PDB entry 8UA6 | electron microscopy, 3.90 A resolution | chains B and A of the 5 polymer chains in the assembly

[Chain B]
Molecule: S-phase kinase-associated protein 1
Source organism: Homo sapiens
Reference sequence: P63208 (SKP1_HUMAN), isoform P63208-2; residue numbers follow UniProt; this construct covers 1-160
Amino-acid sequence (160 residues; row label = number of the first residue in the row):
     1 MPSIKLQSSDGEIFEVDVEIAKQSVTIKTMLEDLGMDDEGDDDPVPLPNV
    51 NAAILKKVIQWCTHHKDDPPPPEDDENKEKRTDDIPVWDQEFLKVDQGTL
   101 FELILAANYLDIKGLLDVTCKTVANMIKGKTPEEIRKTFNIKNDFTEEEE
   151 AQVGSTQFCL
Disordered / not traced: 1, 72-76
Curated features (UniProtKB/Swiss-Prot):
  - modified residue: Thr131 (Phosphothreonine)
  - cross-link: Lys142 (Glycyl lysine isopeptide (Lys-Gly) (interchain with G-Cter in SUMO1))

[Chain A]
Molecule: Cullin-1
Source organism: Homo sapiens
Reference sequence: Q13616 (CUL1_HUMAN); numbering as in UniProt (aligned over 13-776)
Amino-acid sequence (764 residues; numbered 13 to 776; the number before each row is that of its first residue):
    13 KQIGLDQIWDDLRAGIQQVYTRQSMAKSRYMELYTHVYNYCTSVHQSNQA
    63 RGAGVPPSKSKKGQTPGGAQFVGLELYKRLKEFLKNYLTNLLKDGEDLMD
   113 ESVLKFYTQQWEDYRFSSKVLNGICAYLNRHWVRRECDEGRKGIYEIYSL
   163 ALVTWRDCLFRPLNKQVTNAVLKLIEKERNGETINTRLISGVVQSYVELG
   213 LNEDDAFAKGPTLTVYKESFESQFLADTERFYTRESTEFLQQNPVTEYMK
   263 KAEARLLEEQRRVQVYLHESTQDELARKCEQVLIEKHLEIFHTEFQNLLD
   313 ADKNEDLGRMYNLVSRIQDGLGELKKLLETHIHNQGLAAIEKCGEAALND
   363 PKMYVQTVLDVHKKYNALVMSAFNNDAGFVAALDKACGRFINNNAVTKMA
   413 QSSSKSPELLARYCDSLLKKSSKNPEEAELEDTLNQVMVVFKYIEDKDVF
   463 QKFYAKMLAKRLVHQNSASDDAEASMISKLKQACGFEYTSKLQRMFQDIG
   513 VSKDLNEQFKKHLTNSEPLDLDFSIQVLSSGSWPFQQSCTFALPSELERS
   563 YQRFTAFYASRHSGRKLTWLYQLSKGELVTNCFKNRYTLQASTFQMAILL
   613 QYNTEDAYTVQQLTDSTQIKMDILAQVLQILLKSKLLVLEDENANVDEVE
   663 LKPDTLIKLYLGYKNKKLRVNINVPMKTEQKQEQETTHKNIEEDRKLLIQ
   713 AAIVRIMKMRKVLKHQQLLGEVLTQLSSRFKPRVPVIKKCIDILIEKEYL
   763 ERVDGEKDTYSYLA
Disordered / not traced: 58-81, 221, 497-776
Curated features (UniProtKB/Swiss-Prot):
  - modified residue: Arg63 (Omega-N-methylarginine)
  - cross-link: Lys720 (Glycyl lysine isopeptide (Lys-Gly) (interchain with G-Cter in NEDD8))

[Chain B / chain A interface]
Contacting residue pairs - 25 pairs, chain B then chain A:
  Thr26(B) - Tyr46(A)
  Thr26(B) - Arg142(A)
  Met30(B) - Lys39(A)
  Met30(B) - Tyr42(A)  hydrophobic
  Met30(B) - Met43(A)  hydrophobic
  Asp33(B) - Phe128(A)
  Asp33(B) - Val132(A)
  Leu34(B) - Met37(A)
  Leu34(B) - Lys39(A)
  Leu34(B) - Tyr42(A)  hydrophobic
  Gly35(B) - Lys39(A)
  Asp37(B) - Lys39(A)  salt bridge
  Pro44(B) - Ser40(A)
  Val45(B) - Met43(A)  hydrophobic
  Pro46(B) - Ser40(A)
  Pro48(B) - Thr47(A)
  Asn49(B) - Tyr50(A)
  Leu105(B) - Tyr50(A)
  Asn108(B) - Tyr139(A)  hydrogen bond
  Asn108(B) - Arg142(A)
  Tyr109(B) - Met43(A)
  Tyr109(B) - Tyr46(A)
  Tyr109(B) - Thr47(A)  hydrogen bond
  Tyr109(B) - Tyr50(A)  hydrophobic
  Asp111(B) - Arg142(A)  salt bridge
Interface residues without a listed pair, chain B (19 interface residues in all): Thr29, Leu31, Glu39, Leu47
Interface residues without a listed pair, chain A (16 interface residues in all): Asn51, Lys131, Asn134, His143

[Summary]
19 residues of chain B face 16 of chain A across their interface, with 2 hydrogen bonds and 2 salt bridges.
Polar contacts include Asp37(B)-Lys39(A), Asp111(B)-Arg142(A) and Asn108(B)-Tyr139(A).
Chain B is S-phase kinase-associated protein 1 and chain A is Cullin-1, both from Homo sapiens; the structure,
Cryo-EM Structure of SCF-FBOX22-BACH1BTB, was determined by electron microscopy together with 8UA3, 8UAH, 8UBT
and 8UBV from the same study.
